PDB entry 6KDA | X-ray diffraction, 2.91 A resolution | chains C and D of the 6 polymer chains in the assembly

Chain C:
Molecule: DNA (cytosine-5)-methyltransferase 3-like
Organism: Homo sapiens
Reference sequence: Q9UJW3 (DNM3L_HUMAN); residues 178-379 here = UniProt positions 178-379
Amino-acid sequence (204 residues; row label = number of the first residue in the row):
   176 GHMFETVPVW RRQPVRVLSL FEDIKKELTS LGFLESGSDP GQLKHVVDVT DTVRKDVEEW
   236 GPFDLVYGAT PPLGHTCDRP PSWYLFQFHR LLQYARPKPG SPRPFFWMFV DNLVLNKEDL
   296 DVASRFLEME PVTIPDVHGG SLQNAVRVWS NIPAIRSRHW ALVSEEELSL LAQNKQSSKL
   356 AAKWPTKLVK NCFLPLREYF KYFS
Not modelled in the structure: 176-177, 313-317, 331-335, 351-359
Differences from the reference sequence: expression tag (176-177)
UniProt features mapped onto this chain:
  - mutagenesis: F261 (F261A: Loss of binding to DNMT3A)

Chain D:
Molecule: DNA (cytosine-5)-methyltransferase 3B
Organism: Homo sapiens
Notes: EC 2.1.1.37
Reference sequence: Q9UBC3 (DNM3B_HUMAN); numbering as in UniProt (aligned over 571-853)
Amino-acid sequence (286 residues; numbered 568 to 853; the number before each row is that of its first residue):
   568 GHMRRRPIRV LSLFDGIATG YLVLKELGIK VGKYVASEVC EESIAVGTVK HEGNIKYVND
   628 VRNITKKNIE EWGPFDLVIG GSPCNDLSNV NPARKGLYEG TGRLFFEFYH LLNYSRPKEG
   688 DDRPFFWMFE NVVAMKVGDK RDISRFLECN PVMIDAIKVS AAHRARYFWG NLPGMNRPVI
   748 ASKNDKLELQ DCLEYNRIAK LKKVQTITTK SNSIKQGKNQ LFPVVMNGKE DVLWCTELER
   808 IFGFPVHYTD VSNMGRGARQ KLLGRSWSVP VIRHLFAPLK DYFACE
Not modelled in the structure: 568-569
Differences from the reference sequence: expression tag (568-570)
Small-molecule neighbours: S-adenosylhomocysteine (SAH): F581, D582, G583, I584, T586, S604, E605, V606, C607, S610, N626, D627, V628, R629, G648, S649, P650, L671, E697, R832, S833, W834
UniProt features mapped onto this chain:
  - active site: C651
  - binding site (S-adenosyl-L-methionine): D582 to T586, E605, D627 to R629, R832 to W834
  - cross-link: K617 (Glycyl lysine isopeptide (Lys-Gly) (interchain with G-Cter in SUMO2))
  - natural variant: A585 (A585T: In ICF1; A585V: In ICF1), A603 (A603T: In ICF1), V606 (V606A: In ICF1), G663 (G663S: In ICF1), L664 (L664P: In ICF1), P691 (P691L: In FSHD4), V699 (V699G: In ICF1), V726 (V726G: In ICF1), A766 (A766P: In ICF1), E806 (E806ESTP: In ICF1), H814 (H814R: In ICF1), D817 (D817G: In ICF1), 3 further natural variant entries in UniProt
From the paper describing this entry:
  - binding site for the 25-nt DNA strand: V657
  - binding site for the 25-nt DNA strand: S649, C651, E697, R731, R733, T775, K777, N779
  - catalytic residues: C651, E697
  - mutagenesis - V657G, T775S (6.3-fold), N779A, N779D, N779Q, N779V: decreased catalytic activity on CpG sites
  - mutagenesis - C651A: abolished catalytic activity on CpG sites
  - specificity-determining residues: K777, N779
  - mutagenesis - K777A: decreased catalytic activity on CpG, CpA and CpT sites
  - mutagenesis - Q772R (0.069 and 0.072 uM): unchanged binding to DNA
  - disease-associated variants - A585V, A603T, V606A: decreased binding to SAM (proposed by the authors, not directly observed)
  - disease-associated variants - H814R, D817G, V818M: decreased binding to another copy of this molecule (proposed by the authors, not directly observed)
  - disease-associated variants - V726G, A766P, R840Q: decreased stability (proposed by the authors, not directly observed)
  - disease-associated variants - V699G: decreased binding to cytosine (proposed by the authors, not directly observed)
  - disease-associated variants - R823G: decreased binding to DNA (proposed by the authors, not directly observed)
  - disease-associated variants - R823G: decreased catalytic activity (citing earlier work)
  - mutagenesis - K777R: increased catalytic activity on CpG
  - mutagenesis - Q772R: decreased catalytic activity on 49-bp DNA (CG-3)
  - mutagenesis - Q772R: decreased catalytic activity on 24-bp DNA (CG and CG-2)

How chain C and chain D interact:
Residue-residue contacts (29; chain C residue first):
  T225(C) - R712(D)  hydrogen bond (backbone-side chain)
  D226(C) - R708(D)  salt bridge
  D226(C) - R712(D)  salt bridge
  R229(C) - E715(D)  salt bridge
  P255(C) - Y665(D)  hydrophobic
  S257(C) - Y665(D)  hydrogen bond (side chain-backbone)
  S257(C) - R670(D)  hydrogen bond
  W258(C) - Y665(D)
  F261(C) - Y665(D)  hydrophobic
  F261(C) - F673(D)  hydrophobic
  F261(C) - F713(D)
  Q262(C) - F713(D)
  H264(C) - Y676(D)  hydrogen bond
  H264(C) - H677(D)
  R265(C) - Y676(D)
  R265(C) - R712(D)  hydrogen bond (side chain-backbone)
  R265(C) - F713(D)
  Q268(C) - Y676(D)
  Y269(C) - R712(D)  hydrogen bond (side chain-backbone)
  Y269(C) - E715(D)
  D294(C) - R670(D)  salt bridge
  R300(C) - R629(D)
  R300(C) - E674(D)  salt bridge
  R300(C) - H677(D)
  F301(C) - F673(D)
  F301(C) - E674(D)
  F301(C) - H677(D)
  E303(C) - K633(D)  salt bridge
  E303(C) - Y681(D)  hydrogen bond
Also at the interface, not in a pair above, chain C (20 interface residues in all): T227, P256, E293, V297
Also at the interface, not in a pair above, chain D (15 interface residues in all): E666, D709

Overview:
20 residues of chain C face 15 of chain D across their interface, with 7 hydrogen bonds and 6 salt bridges.
Polar contacts include D226(C)-R708(D), D226(C)-R712(D) and R229(C)-E715(D). From the paper: catalytic
residues C651(D) and E697(D); V657G, T775S and N779A of chain D, among others, reduce catalytic activity on
CpG sites; 21 substitutions were tested in all.
Here chain C is DNA (cytosine-5)-methyltransferase 3-like and chain D is DNA (cytosine-5)-methyltransferase
3B, both from Homo sapiens. Entry 6KDA (Crystal structure of human DNMT3B-DNMT3L in complex with DNA
containing CpGpG site) was determined by X-ray diffraction, deposited together with 6KDB, 6KDL, 6KDP and 6KDT.
